Entry 7VY3 (electron microscopy, 2.63 A resolution); this record covers chains I and J of the 25 polymer chains in the assembly.

Chain I:
Protein: Antenna pigment protein alpha chain
From: Rhodobacter sphaeroides f. sp. denitrificans
Reference sequence: A0A7Z6W8S0 (A0A7Z6W8S0_CERSP); residues 1-54 here = UniProt positions 1-54
Amino-acid sequence (54 residues; row label = number of the first residue in the row):
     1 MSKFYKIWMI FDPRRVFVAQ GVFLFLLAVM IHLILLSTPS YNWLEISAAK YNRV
Modified positions: Met1 (N-formylmethionine; FME)
Small-molecule neighbours:
  - bacteriochlorophyll a (BCL), molecule 1: Phe4, Ile7, Trp8, Val16, Gln20, Phe23, Ile31
  - bacteriochlorophyll a (BCL), molecule 2: Gly21, Leu24, Phe25, Ala28, His32, Leu35, Trp43
  - bacteriochlorophyll a (BCL), molecule 3: Leu24, Leu27, Ala28, Ile31, His32, Leu35, Tyr41
  - spheroidene (SPO), molecule 1: Lys3, Phe4, Lys6, Ile7, Ile10
  - spheroidene (SPO), molecule 2: Phe17, Gln20, Phe23, Leu24, Leu27, Met30, Ile31, Ile34
  - spheroidene (SPO), molecule 3: Phe25, Ala28, Val29, His32, Leu33, Leu36

Chain J:
Protein: Antenna pigment protein beta chain
From: Rhodobacter sphaeroides f. sp. denitrificans
Reference sequence: A0A7Z6QV72 (A0A7Z6QV72_CERSP); residues 1-48 here correspond to UniProt positions 2-49 (UniProt number = residue number + 1)
Amino-acid sequence (48 residues; numbered 1 to 48; the number before each row is that of its first residue):
     1 ADKSDLGYTG LTDEQAQELH SVYMSGLWLF SAVAIVAHLA VYIWRPWF
Not modelled in the structure: 1-5
Small-molecule neighbours:
  - bacteriochlorophyll a (BCL), molecule 1: His20, Tyr23, Phe48
  - bacteriochlorophyll a (BCL), molecule 2: Phe30, Val33, Ala34, Ala37, His38, Val41, Trp44
  - bacteriochlorophyll a (BCL), molecule 3: Phe30, Ser31, Ala34, Ile35, His38, Val41, Tyr42, Trp47, Phe48
  - spheroidene (SPO), molecule 1: Glu18, Leu19, Val22, Tyr23, Gly26, Leu27, Phe30
  - spheroidene (SPO), molecule 2: Phe30, Val33, Ala37, Ala40, Val41, Trp44

Chain I / chain J interface:
Residue-residue contacts (33; chain I residue first):
  Phe4(I) - His20(J)
  Tyr5(I) - Asp13(J)  hydrogen bond
  Tyr5(I) - Ala16(J)
  Tyr5(I) - Gln17(J)
  Tyr5(I) - His20(J)
  Trp8(I) - Thr9(J)  hydrogen bond (backbone-side chain)
  Trp8(I) - Leu11(J)
  Trp8(I) - Ala16(J)
  Trp8(I) - Leu19(J)  hydrophobic
  Trp8(I) - His20(J)  hydrogen bond
  Trp8(I) - Tyr23(J)  hydrophobic
  Met9(I) - Leu6(J)
  Met9(I) - Gly7(J)
  Met9(I) - Tyr8(J)  hydrogen bond (backbone-backbone)
  Met9(I) - Thr9(J)
  Met9(I) - Leu11(J)
  Met9(I) - Asp13(J)
  Met9(I) - Ala16(J)  hydrophobic
  Ile10(I) - Leu6(J)  hydrophobic
  Ile10(I) - Tyr8(J)
  Ile10(I) - Thr9(J)
  Phe11(I) - Thr9(J)
  Asp12(I) - Thr9(J)
  Pro13(I) - Leu19(J)  hydrophobic
  Phe17(I) - Leu19(J)  hydrophobic
  Phe17(I) - Tyr23(J)  hydrophobic
  Gln20(I) - Tyr23(J)  hydrogen bond
  Ser40(I) - Arg45(J)  hydrogen bond (backbone-side chain)
  Tyr41(I) - Arg45(J)  hydrogen bond (side chain-backbone)
  Tyr41(I) - Pro46(J)  hydrogen bond (side chain-backbone)
  Tyr41(I) - Trp47(J)  hydrogen bond (side chain-backbone)
  Trp43(I) - Trp44(J)  hydrophobic
  Ile46(I) - Arg45(J)
Also at the interface, not in a pair above, chain I (15 interface residues in all): Leu24
Also at the interface, not in a pair above, chain J (17 interface residues in all): Thr12, Phe30

In short:
Chain I and chain J form an interface of 15 and 17 residues respectively; the contacts include 9 hydrogen
bonds. Polar pairs include Tyr5(I)-Asp13(J), Trp8(I)-Thr9(J) and Trp8(I)-His20(J). One spheroidene molecule
and 3 bacteriochlorophyll a molecules are bound between chain I and chain J.
Chain I is Antenna pigment protein alpha chain and chain J is Antenna pigment protein beta chain, both from
Rhodobacter sphaeroides f. sp. denitrificans; the structure, Structure of photosynthetic LH1-rc super-complex
of rhodobacter sphaeroides lacking protein-U, was determined by electron microscopy, deposited together with
7VY2.
